Entry 8SZW (electron microscopy, 3.63 A resolution); this record covers chains J and B of the 7 polymer chains in the assembly.

[Chain J]
Name: DNA-directed RNA polymerase subunit beta'
Organism: Escherichia coli
Notes: EC 2.7.7.6
UniProt: A7ZUK2 (RPOC_ECO24); numbering as in UniProt (aligned over 1-1407)
Amino-acid sequence (1425 residues; numbered 1 to 1425; the number before each row is that of its first residue):
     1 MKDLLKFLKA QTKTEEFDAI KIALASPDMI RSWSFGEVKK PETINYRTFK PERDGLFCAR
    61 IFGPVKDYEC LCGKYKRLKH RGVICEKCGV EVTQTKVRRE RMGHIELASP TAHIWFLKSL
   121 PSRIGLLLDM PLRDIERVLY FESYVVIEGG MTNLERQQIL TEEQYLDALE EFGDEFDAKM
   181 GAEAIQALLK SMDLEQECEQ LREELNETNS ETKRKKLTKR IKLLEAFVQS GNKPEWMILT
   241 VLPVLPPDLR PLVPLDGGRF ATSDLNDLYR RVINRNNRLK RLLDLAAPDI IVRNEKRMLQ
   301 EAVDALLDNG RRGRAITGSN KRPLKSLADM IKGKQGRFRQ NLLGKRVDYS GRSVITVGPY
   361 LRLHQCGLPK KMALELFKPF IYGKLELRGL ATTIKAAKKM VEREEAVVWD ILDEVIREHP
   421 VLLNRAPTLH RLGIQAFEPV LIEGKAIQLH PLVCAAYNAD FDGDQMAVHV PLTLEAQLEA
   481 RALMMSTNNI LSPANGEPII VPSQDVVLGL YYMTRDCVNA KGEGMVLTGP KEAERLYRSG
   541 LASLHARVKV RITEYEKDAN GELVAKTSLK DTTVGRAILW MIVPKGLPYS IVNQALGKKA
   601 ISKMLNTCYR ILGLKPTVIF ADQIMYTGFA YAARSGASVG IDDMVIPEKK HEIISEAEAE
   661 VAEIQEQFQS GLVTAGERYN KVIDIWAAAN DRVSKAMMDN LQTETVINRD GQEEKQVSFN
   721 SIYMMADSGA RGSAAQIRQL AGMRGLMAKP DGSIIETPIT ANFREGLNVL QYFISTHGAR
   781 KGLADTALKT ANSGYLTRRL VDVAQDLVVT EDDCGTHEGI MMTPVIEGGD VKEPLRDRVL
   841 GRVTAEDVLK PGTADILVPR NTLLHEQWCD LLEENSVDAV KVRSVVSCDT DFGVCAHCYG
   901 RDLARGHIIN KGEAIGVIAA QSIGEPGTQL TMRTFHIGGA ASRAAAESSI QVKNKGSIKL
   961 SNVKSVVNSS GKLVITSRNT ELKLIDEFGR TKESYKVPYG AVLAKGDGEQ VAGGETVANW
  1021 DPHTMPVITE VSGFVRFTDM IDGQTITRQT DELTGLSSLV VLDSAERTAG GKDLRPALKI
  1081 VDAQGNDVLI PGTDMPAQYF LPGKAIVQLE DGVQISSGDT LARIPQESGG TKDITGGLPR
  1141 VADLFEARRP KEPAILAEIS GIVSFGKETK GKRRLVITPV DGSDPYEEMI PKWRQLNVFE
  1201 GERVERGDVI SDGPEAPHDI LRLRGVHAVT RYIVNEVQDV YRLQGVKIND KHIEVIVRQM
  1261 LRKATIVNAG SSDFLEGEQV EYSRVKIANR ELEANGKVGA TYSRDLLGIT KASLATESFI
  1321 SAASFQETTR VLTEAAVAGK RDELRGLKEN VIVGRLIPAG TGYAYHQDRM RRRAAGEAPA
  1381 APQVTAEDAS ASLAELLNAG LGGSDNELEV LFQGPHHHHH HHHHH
Unresolved in the structure: 1-15, 932-947, 1127-1134, 1376-1425
Construct notes: expression tag (1408-1425)
Curated features (UniProtKB/Swiss-Prot):
  - binding site (Zn(2+)): Cys-70, Cys-72, Cys-85, Cys-88, Cys-814, Cys-888, Cys-895, Cys-898
  - binding site (Mg(2+)): Asp-460, Asp-462, Asp-464
  - modified residue: Lys-972 (N6-acetyllysine)
Ion coordination: Zn2+ site 1: Cys-70, Cys-72, Cys-85, Cys-88; Mg2+: Asp-460, Asp-462, Asp-464; Zn2+ site 2: Cys-814, Cys-888, Asp-889, Cys-895, Cys-898

[Chain B]
Molecule: 31-nt DNA strand
Sequence (31 nucleotides; each row starts with the number of its first residue):
   101 TTTTTTTTTT TTTTTTTTTT TTTTTTTTTT T
Unresolved in the structure: 120-126

[How chain J and chain B interact]
Residue-residue contacts (19; chain J residue first):
  Leu-120(J) / DT112(B)  sugar contact
  Ser-210(J) / DT104(B)  phosphate contact
  Ser-210(J) / DT105(B)  phosphate contact
  Glu-211(J) / DT105(B)  hydrogen bond to the phosphate
  Thr-212(J) / DT105(B)  hydrogen bond to the phosphate
  Lys-213(J) / DT104(B)  phosphate contact
  Arg-311(J) / DT113(B)  salt bridge to the phosphate
  Lys-334(J) / DT117(B)  salt bridge to the phosphate
  Arg-339(J) / DT115(B)  salt bridge to the phosphate
  Arg-346(J) / DT119(B)  salt bridge to the phosphate
  Arg-352(J) / DT119(B)  sugar contact
  Thr-790(J) / DT116(B)  base contact
  Ala-791(J) / DT116(B)  base contact
  Arg-798(J) / DT115(B)  salt bridge to the phosphate
  Lys-1172(J) / DT106(B)  phosphate contact
  Lys-1172(J) / DT107(B)  salt bridge to the phosphate
  Met-1189(J) / DT106(B)  phosphate contact
  Met-1189(J) / DT107(B)  phosphate contact
  Glu-1327(J) / DT113(B)  sugar contact
Other interface residues (no listed pair), chain J (25 interface residues in all): Asn-209, Lys-332, Ala-426, Pro-427, Ala-787, Gly-794, Tyr-795, Gln-1326, Thr-1329
Other interface residues (no listed pair), chain B (12 interface residues in all): DT114, DT118

[Summary]
25 residues of chain J and 12 residues of chain B are in contact; the contacts include 2 hydrogen bonds and 6
salt bridges. Polar contacts include Glu-211(J)/DT105(B), Thr-212(J)/DT105(B) and Arg-311(J)/DT113(B). UniProt
lists 8 Zn2+-binding residues and 3 Mg2+-binding residues on chain J.
Here chain J is DNA-directed RNA polymerase subunit beta' (Escherichia coli) and chain B is a 31-nt DNA
strand. Entry 8SZW (Reconstituted E. coli RNA polymerase post-termination complex on negatively-supercoiled
DNA: open duplex DNA (rPTCo)) was determined by electron microscopy together with 8T00, 8T02 and 8T0L from the
same study.
